Entry 5KBS (electron microscopy, 8.70 A resolution (very low resolution: no residue pairs are listed; an interface is given only as per-side residue counts)); this record covers chains C and D of the 4 polymer chains in the assembly.

== Chain C (and D) ==
Molecule: Glutamate receptor 2, Voltage-dependent calcium channel gamma-2 subunit
Source organism: Rattus norvegicus
Notes: chain D of this document is another copy of the same molecule, construct and numbering; everything in this record applies to it too
Reference sequence: chimeric construct of P19491, O88602: residues 10-826 from P19491 (GRIA2_RAT), isoform P19491-2 positions 25-841 (UniProt number = residue number + 15); residues 829-1035 from O88602 positions 2-208 (UniProt number = residue number - 827)
Amino-acid sequence (1034 residues; row label = number of the first residue in the row):
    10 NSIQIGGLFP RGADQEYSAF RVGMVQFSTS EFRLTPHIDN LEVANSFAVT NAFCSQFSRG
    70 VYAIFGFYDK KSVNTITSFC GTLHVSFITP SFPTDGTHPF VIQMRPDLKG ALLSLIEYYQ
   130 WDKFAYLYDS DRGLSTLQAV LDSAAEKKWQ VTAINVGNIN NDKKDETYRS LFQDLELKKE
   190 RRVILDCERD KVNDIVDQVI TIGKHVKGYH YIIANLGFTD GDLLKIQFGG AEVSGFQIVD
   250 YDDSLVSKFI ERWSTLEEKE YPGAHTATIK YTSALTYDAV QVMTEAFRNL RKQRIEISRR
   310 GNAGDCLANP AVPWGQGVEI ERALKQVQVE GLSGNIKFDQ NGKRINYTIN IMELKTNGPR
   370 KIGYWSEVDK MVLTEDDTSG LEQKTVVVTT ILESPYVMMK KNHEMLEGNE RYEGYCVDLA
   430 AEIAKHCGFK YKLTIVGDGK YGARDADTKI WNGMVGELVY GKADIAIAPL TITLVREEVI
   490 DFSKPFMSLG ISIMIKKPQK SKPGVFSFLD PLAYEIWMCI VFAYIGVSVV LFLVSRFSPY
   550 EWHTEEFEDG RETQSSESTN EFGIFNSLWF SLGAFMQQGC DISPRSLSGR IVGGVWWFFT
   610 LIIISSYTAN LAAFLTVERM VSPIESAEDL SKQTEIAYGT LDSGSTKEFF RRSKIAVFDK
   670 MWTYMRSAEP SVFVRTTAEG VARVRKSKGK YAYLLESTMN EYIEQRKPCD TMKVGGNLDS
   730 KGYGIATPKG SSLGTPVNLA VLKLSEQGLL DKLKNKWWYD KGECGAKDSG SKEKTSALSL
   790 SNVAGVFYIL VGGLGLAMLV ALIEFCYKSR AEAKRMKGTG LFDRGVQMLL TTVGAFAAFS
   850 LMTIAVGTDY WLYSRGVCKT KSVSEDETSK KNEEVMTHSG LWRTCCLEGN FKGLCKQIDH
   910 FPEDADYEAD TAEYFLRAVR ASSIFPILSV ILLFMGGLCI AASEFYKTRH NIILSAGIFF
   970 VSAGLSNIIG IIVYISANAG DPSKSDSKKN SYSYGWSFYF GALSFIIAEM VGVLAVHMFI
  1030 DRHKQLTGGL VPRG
Unresolved in the structure: 545-567, 587-592, 818-1043
Differences from the reference sequence: engineered mutation E241 (Asn256 in P19491), L382 (Val397 in P19491), E384 (Gly405 in P19491), D385 (Asn406 in P19491), L758 (Val779 in P19491); conflict Q392 (Asn413 in P19491), D875 (Asn48 in O88602); linker (827-828); expression tag (1036-1043)
Cystine bridges: C63-C315, C718-C773
Covalently attached groups: N-acetylglucosamine (NAG) linked to N355
Ligand contacts: ZK1 ({[7-morpholin-4-yl-2,3-dioxo-6-(trifluoromethyl)-3,4-dihydroquinoxalin-1(2H)-yl]methyl}phosphonic acid): E402, Y405, Y450, P478, L479, T480, R485, G653, S654, T686, E705, T707, M708, Y732
Curated features (UniProtKB/Swiss-Prot):
  - glycosylation: N355 (N-linked (GlcNAc...) asparagine)

== How chain C and chain D interact ==
At this resolution (9 A) residue pairs are not listed: 69 residues of chain C and 65 of chain D lie at the interface.

== In short ==
69 residues of chain C and 65 residues of chain D are in contact. Ligands of chain C: compound ZK1. Covalently
linked N-acetylglucosamine: at N355(C).
Both chains are Glutamate receptor 2, Voltage-dependent calcium channel gamma-2 subunit (Rattus norvegicus).
Entry 5KBS (Cryo-EM structure of GluA2-0xSTZ at 8.7 Angstrom resolution) was determined by electron microscopy
together with 5KBT, 5KBU and 5KBV from the same study.
